Entry 4FAA (X-ray diffraction, 2.80 A resolution); this record covers chains B and C of the 3 polymer chains in the assembly.

Chain B:
Name: Cytochrome c oxidase subunit 2
From: Thermus thermophilus HB8
Notes: EC 1.9.3.1
UniProt: Q5SJ80 (COX2_THET8); residues 1-168 here = UniProt positions 1-168
Amino-acid sequence (168 residues; each row starts with the number of its first residue):
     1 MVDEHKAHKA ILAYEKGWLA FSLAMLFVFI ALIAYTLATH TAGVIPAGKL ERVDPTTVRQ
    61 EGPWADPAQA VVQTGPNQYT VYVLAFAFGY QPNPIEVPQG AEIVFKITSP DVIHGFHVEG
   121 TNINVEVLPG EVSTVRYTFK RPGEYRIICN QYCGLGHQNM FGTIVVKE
Unresolved in the structure: 1-2
Curated features (UniProtKB/Swiss-Prot):
  - binding site (Cu cation): His114, Cys149, Cys153, His157
Bound ions: dinuclear copper ion: His114, Cys149, Cys153, His157, Met160

Chain C:
Name: Cytochrome c oxidase polypeptide 2A
From: Thermus thermophilus HB8
Notes: EC 1.9.3.1
UniProt: P82543 (COXA_THET8); residues 1-34 here = UniProt positions 1-34
Amino-acid sequence (34 residues; numbered 1 to 34; the number before each row is that of its first residue):
     1 MEEKPKGALA VILVLTLTIL VFWLGVYAVF FARG
Unresolved in the structure: 1-3
Curated features (UniProtKB/Swiss-Prot):
  - modified residue: Met1 (N-formylmethionine)
Residues lining bound ligands: heme-as (HAS): Val11, Leu15, Ile19

Interface between chain B and chain C:
Residue-residue contacts (29):
  Ile11(B) - Pro5(C)  hydrophobic
  Tyr14(B) - Lys4(C)
  Tyr14(B) - Pro5(C)
  Tyr14(B) - Leu9(C)  hydrophobic
  Trp18(B) - Ile12(C)  hydrophobic
  Trp18(B) - Leu15(C)  hydrophobic
  Trp18(B) - Thr16(C)
  Phe21(B) - Thr16(C)
  Met25(B) - Thr16(C)
  Met25(B) - Leu20(C)  hydrophobic
  Phe29(B) - Ile19(C)  hydrophobic
  Phe29(B) - Leu20(C)  hydrophobic
  Phe29(B) - Trp23(C)  hydrophobic
  Leu32(B) - Trp23(C)  hydrophobic
  Leu32(B) - Tyr27(C)  hydrogen bond (backbone-side chain)
  Ile33(B) - Trp23(C)  hydrophobic
  Tyr35(B) - Tyr27(C)
  Tyr35(B) - Phe31(C)  hydrophobic
  Thr36(B) - Tyr27(C)
  Thr36(B) - Phe31(C)
  Thr41(B) - Phe30(C)
  Gly120(B) - Arg33(C)
  Thr121(B) - Arg33(C)
  Asn122(B) - Phe30(C)
  Asn122(B) - Arg33(C)  hydrogen bond (backbone-backbone)
  Asn122(B) - Gly34(C)  hydrogen bond (side chain-backbone)
  Tyr137(B) - Arg33(C)  hydrogen bond (side chain-backbone)
  Tyr137(B) - Gly34(C)
  Lys140(B) - Gly34(C)  hydrogen bond (side chain-backbone)
Interface residues without a listed pair, chain B (20 interface residues in all): Ala10, His40, His117, Arg141
Interface residues without a listed pair, chain C (15 interface residues in all): Ala32

In short:
Chain B and chain C form an interface of 20 and 15 residues respectively; the contacts include 5 hydrogen
bonds. Among the polar pairs are Leu32(B)-Tyr27(C), Asn122(B)-Gly34(C) and Tyr137(B)-Arg33(C). Bound to chain
C: heme-as. Curated annotation (UniProt) lists 4 Cu cation-binding residues on chain B.
Here chain B is Cytochrome c oxidase subunit 2 and chain C is Cytochrome c oxidase polypeptide 2A, both from
Thermus thermophilus HB8. Entry 4FAA (Structure of Recombinant Cytochrome ba3 Oxidase mutant A120F+A204F from
Thermus thermophilus) was determined by X-ray diffraction.
